Entry 7KAJ (electron microscopy, 3.10 A resolution); this record covers chains A and B of the 7 polymer chains in the assembly.

Chain A:
Name: Protein transport protein SEC61
Organism: Saccharomyces cerevisiae BY4741
Reference sequence: P32915 (SC61A_YEAST); residues 1-480 here = UniProt positions 1-480
Chain sequence (480 residues; numbered 1 to 480; the number before each row is that of its first residue):
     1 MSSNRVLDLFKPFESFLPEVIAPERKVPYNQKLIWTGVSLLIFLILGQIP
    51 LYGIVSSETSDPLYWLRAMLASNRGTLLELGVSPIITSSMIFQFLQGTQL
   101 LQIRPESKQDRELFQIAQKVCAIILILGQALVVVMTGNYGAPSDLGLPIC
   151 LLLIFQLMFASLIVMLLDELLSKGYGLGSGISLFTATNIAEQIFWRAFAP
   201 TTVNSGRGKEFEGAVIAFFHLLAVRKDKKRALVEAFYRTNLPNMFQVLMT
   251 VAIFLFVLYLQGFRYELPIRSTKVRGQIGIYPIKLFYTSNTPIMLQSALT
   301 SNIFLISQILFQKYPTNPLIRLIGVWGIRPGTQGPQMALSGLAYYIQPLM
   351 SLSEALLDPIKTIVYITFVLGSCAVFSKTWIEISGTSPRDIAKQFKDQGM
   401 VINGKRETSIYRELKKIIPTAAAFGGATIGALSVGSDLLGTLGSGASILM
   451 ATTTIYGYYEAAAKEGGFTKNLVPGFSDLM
Unresolved in the structure: 1-11, 56-65, 143-146, 329-335, 469-480
UniProt features mapped onto this chain:
  - mutagenesis: Lys273 (K273P/G: Severe growth defect), Arg275 (R275D/G/P/Q/Y: Severe growth defect; R275E/F/V: Severe growth defect; lowers SRP-dependent and SRP-independent translocation), Gly276 (G276P: Severe growth defect), Lys405 (K405D/E/P: Severe growth defect), Arg406 (R406D: Severe growth defect; lowers SRP-dependent translocation; R406E: Severe growth defect; lowers SRP-dependent and SRP-independent translocation; R406H/W: Severe growth defect)
Reported in the primary citation:
  - mutagenesis - M90L/T185I/M294I/M450L: unchanged growth
  - mutagenesis - M90L/T185I/M294I/M450L: decreased growth in response to FN3mut

Chain B:
Name: Protein transport protein SBH1
Organism: Saccharomyces cerevisiae BY4741
Reference sequence: P52870 (SC6B1_YEAST); numbering as in UniProt (aligned over 1-82)
Chain sequence (82 residues; numbered 1 to 82; the number before each row is that of its first residue):
     1 MSSPTPPGGQRTLQKRKQGSSQKVAASAPKKNTNSNNSILKIYSDEATGL
    51 RVDPLVVLFLAVGFIFSVVALHVISKVAGKLF
Unresolved in the structure: 1-50

Interface between chain A and chain B:
Contacting residue pairs (24):
  Pro18(A) - Arg51(B)
  Glu19(A) - Arg51(B)
  Glu19(A) - Val52(B)
  Val20(A) - Val52(B)
  Ile21(A) - Arg51(B)
  Trp35(A) - Pro54(B)  hydrophobic
  Trp35(A) - Leu55(B)  hydrophobic
  Val38(A) - Leu58(B)  hydrophobic
  Ile42(A) - Ala61(B)  hydrophobic
  Leu46(A) - Ile65(B)  hydrophobic
  Ile49(A) - Ile65(B)  hydrophobic
  Ile49(A) - Val68(B)  hydrophobic
  Ile49(A) - Val69(B)  hydrophobic
  Pro50(A) - His72(B)
  Leu51(A) - His72(B)  hydrogen bond (backbone-side chain)
  Tyr52(A) - Leu71(B)
  Tyr52(A) - His72(B)
  Tyr52(A) - Ser75(B)
  Leu77(A) - Phe64(B)  hydrophobic
  Gln156(A) - Phe64(B)
  Phe159(A) - Phe64(B)  hydrophobic
  Ile163(A) - Ala61(B)  hydrophobic
  Leu170(A) - Pro54(B)  hydrophobic
  Tyr175(A) - Pro54(B)  hydrophobic
Also at the interface, not in a pair above, chain A (23 interface residues in all): Leu17, Ile45, Leu152, Ala160, Leu166
Also at the interface, not in a pair above, chain B (16 interface residues in all): Val57, Leu60, Val62

Summary:
Chain A and chain B form an interface of 23 and 16 residues respectively, with 1 hydrogen bond. Its one
hydrogen-bonded contact is Leu51(A)-His72(B). Curated annotation (UniProt) lists 5 mutagenesis sites on chain
A. The paper reports that M90L/T185I/M294I/M450L of chain A reduce growth in response to FN3mut;
M90L/T185I/M294I/M450L of chain A leave growth unchanged.
Chain A is Protein transport protein SEC61 and chain B is Protein transport protein SBH1, both from
Saccharomyces cerevisiae BY4741; the structure, Cryo-EM structure of the Sec complex from S. cerevisiae,
wild-type, class with Sec62, conformation 2 (C2), was determined by electron microscopy, deposited together
with 7KAH, 7KAI, 7KAK, 7KAL, 7KAM, 7KAN and 8 further entries.
